PDB entry 3S1R | X-ray diffraction, 3.20 A resolution | chains A and E of the 12 polymer chains in the assembly

Chain A:
Protein: DNA-directed RNA polymerase II subunit RPB1
Organism: Saccharomyces cerevisiae
Notes: EC 2.7.7.6
UniProtKB: P04050 (RPB1_YEAST); residue numbers follow UniProt; this construct covers 1-1733
Sequence (1733 residues; numbered 1 to 1733; the number before each row is that of its first residue):
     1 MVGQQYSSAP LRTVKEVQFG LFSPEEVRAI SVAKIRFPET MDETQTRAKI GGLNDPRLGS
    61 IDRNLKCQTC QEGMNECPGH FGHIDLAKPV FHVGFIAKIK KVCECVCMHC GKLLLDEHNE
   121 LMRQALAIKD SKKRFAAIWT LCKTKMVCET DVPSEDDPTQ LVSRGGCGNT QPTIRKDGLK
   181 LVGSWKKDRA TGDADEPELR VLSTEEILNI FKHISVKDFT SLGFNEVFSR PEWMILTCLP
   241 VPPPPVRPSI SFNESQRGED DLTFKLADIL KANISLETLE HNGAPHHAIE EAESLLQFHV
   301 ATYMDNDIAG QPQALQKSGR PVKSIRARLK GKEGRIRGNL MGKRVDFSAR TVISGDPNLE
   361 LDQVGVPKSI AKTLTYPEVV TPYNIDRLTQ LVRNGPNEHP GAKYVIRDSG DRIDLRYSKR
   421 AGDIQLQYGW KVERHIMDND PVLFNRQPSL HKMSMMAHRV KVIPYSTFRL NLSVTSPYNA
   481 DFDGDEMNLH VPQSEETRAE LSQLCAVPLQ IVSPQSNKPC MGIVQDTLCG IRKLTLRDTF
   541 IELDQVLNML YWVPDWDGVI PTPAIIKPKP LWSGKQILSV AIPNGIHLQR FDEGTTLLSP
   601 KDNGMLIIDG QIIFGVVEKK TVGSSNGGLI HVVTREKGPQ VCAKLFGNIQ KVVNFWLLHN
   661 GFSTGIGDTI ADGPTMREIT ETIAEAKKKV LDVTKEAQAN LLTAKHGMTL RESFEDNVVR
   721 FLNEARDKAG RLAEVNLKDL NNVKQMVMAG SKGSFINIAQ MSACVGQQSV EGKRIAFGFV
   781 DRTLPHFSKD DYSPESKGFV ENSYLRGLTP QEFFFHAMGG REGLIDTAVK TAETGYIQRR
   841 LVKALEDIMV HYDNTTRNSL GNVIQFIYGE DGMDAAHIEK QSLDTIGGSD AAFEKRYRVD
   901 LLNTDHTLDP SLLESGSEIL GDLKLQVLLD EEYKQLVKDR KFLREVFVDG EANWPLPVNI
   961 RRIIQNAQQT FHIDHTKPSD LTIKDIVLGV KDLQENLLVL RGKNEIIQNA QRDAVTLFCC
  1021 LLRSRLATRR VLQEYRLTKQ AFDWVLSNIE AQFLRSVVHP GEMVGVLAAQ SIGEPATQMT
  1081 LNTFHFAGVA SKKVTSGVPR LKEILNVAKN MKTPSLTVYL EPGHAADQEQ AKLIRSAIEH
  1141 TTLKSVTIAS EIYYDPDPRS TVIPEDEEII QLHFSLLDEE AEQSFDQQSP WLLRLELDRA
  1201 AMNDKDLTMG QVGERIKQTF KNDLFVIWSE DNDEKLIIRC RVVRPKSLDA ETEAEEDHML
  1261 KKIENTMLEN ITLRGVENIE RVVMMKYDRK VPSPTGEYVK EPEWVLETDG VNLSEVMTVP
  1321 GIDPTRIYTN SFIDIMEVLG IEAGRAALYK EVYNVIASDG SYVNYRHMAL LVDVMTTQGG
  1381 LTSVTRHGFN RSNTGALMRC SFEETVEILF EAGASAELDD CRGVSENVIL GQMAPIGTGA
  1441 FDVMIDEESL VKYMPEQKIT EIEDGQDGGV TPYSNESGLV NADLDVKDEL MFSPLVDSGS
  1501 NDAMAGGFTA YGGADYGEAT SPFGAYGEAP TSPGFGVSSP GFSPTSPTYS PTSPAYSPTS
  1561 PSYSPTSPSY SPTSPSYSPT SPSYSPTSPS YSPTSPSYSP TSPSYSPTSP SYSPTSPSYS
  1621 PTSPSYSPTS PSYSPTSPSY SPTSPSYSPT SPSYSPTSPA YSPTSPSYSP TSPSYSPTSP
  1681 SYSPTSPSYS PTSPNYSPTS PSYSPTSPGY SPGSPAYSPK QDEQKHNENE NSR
Disordered / not traced: 1-2, 155-160, 187-198, 1177-1186, 1244-1253, 1446-1733
Ion coordination: Zn2+ site 1: Cys67, Cys70, Cys77, His80; Zn2+ site 2: Cys107, Cys110, Cys148, Cys167; Mg2+: Asp481, Asp483, Asp485
Ligand contacts: GTP (guanosine-5'-triphosphate): Asp481, Asp483, Lys752
Curated features (UniProtKB/Swiss-Prot):
  - region: Pro248 to Asp260 (Lid loop), Asn306 to Lys323 (Rudder loop), Pro810 to Glu822 (Bridging helix)
  - binding site (Zn(2+)): Cys67, Cys70, Cys77, His80, Cys107, Cys110, Cys148, Cys167
  - binding site (Mg(2+)): Asp481, Asp483, Asp485
  - modified residue: Thr1471 (Phosphothreonine)
  - cross-link (Glycyl lysine isopeptide (Lys-Gly)): Lys695 (interchain with G-Cter in ubiquitin), Lys1246 (interchain with G-Cter in ubiquitin), Lys1350 (interchain with G-Cter in ubiquitin)
  - natural variant: Ser1653 to Pro1659 (deletion: In strain: A364A)
  - mutagenesis: Lys1246 (K1246R: Impairs ubiquitination during transcription stress)

Chain E:
Protein: DNA-directed RNA polymerases I, II, and III subunit RPABC1
Organism: Saccharomyces cerevisiae
UniProtKB: P20434 (RPAB1_YEAST); residue numbers follow UniProt; this construct covers 1-215
Sequence (215 residues; numbered 1 to 215; the number before each row is that of its first residue):
     1 MDQENERNIS RLWRAFRTVK EMVKDRGYFI TQEEVELPLE DFKAKYCDSM GRPQRKMMSF
    61 QANPTEESIS KFPDMGSLWV EFCDEPSVGV KTMKTFVIHI QEKNFQTGIF VYQNNITPSA
   121 MKLVPSIPPA TIETFNEAAL VVNITHHELV PKHIRLSSDE KRELLKRYRL KESQLPRIQR
   181 ADPVALYLGL KRGEVVKIIR KSETSGRYAS YRICM
Disordered / not traced: 1

How chain A and chain E interact:
Contacting residue pairs (96; chain A residue first):
  Glu120(A) with Lys122(E), salt bridge
  Gln124(A) with Lys122(E)
  Asp853(A) with Arg169(E)
  Thr855(A) with Tyr168(E)
  Arg857(A) with Tyr168(E), hydrogen bond (side chain-backbone); Arg169(E); Leu170(E); Gln174(E)
  Leu860(A) with Gln174(E)
  Gly861(A) with Gln174(E)
  Asn862(A) with Ser173(E); Gln174(E)
  Val863(A) with Leu170(E), hydrophobic; Gln174(E), hydrogen bond (backbone-backbone); Pro176(E)
  Gln865(A) with Tyr208(E)
  Phe866(A) with Tyr168(E); Tyr208(E), hydrogen bond (backbone-side chain); Ala209(E); Ser210(E); Tyr211(E)
  Ile867(A) with Tyr208(E), hydrophobic
  Gly869(A) with Thr204(E), hydrogen bond (backbone-side chain)
  Glu870(A) with Arg200(E), salt bridge; Ser202(E), hydrogen bond; Thr204(E); Ser205(E), hydrogen bond (backbone-side chain); Tyr208(E)
  Asp871(A) with Thr204(E)
  Phe942(A) with Gly206(E)
  Val946(A) with Lys201(E); Ser202(E)
  Phe947(A) with Glu203(E)
  Trp954(A) with Glu203(E)
  Asn1004(A) with Arg167(E)
  Glu1005(A) with Glu163(E)
  Ile1006(A) with Glu163(E); Leu164(E); Arg167(E); Tyr168(E), hydrophobic
  Ile1007(A) with Arg167(E); Tyr168(E)
  Ala1010(A) with Tyr168(E)
  Asp1013(A) with Ser205(E); Arg207(E)
  Ala1014(A) with Ser205(E)
  Thr1016(A) with Ser205(E)
  Leu1017(A) with Glu203(E); Thr204(E); Ser205(E), hydrogen bond (backbone-backbone); Gly206(E)
  Met1317(A) with Val142(E), hydrophobic; Ile144(E), hydrophobic
  Thr1318(A) with Arg11(E), hydrogen bond; Arg14(E), hydrogen bond (backbone-side chain); Ala138(E); Val142(E)
  Pro1324(A) with Val142(E), hydrophobic; His147(E), hydrogen bond (backbone-side chain)
  Thr1325(A) with His146(E); His147(E), hydrogen bond (backbone-side chain); Glu148(E), hydrogen bond (backbone-backbone)
  Arg1326(A) with Glu148(E)
  Ile1327(A) with His147(E), hydrogen bond (backbone-side chain)
  Glu1337(A) with Pro183(E)
  Val1338(A) with Ile144(E); Pro183(E)
  Leu1339(A) with Ile144(E), hydrophobic; His147(E); Val150(E); Pro183(E); Val184(E)
  Gly1340(A) with Asp182(E); Pro183(E)
  Ile1341(A) with Asp182(E), hydrogen bond (backbone-side chain); Arg212(E)
  Glu1342(A) with Pro151(E); His153(E); Ile198(E); Arg200(E), salt bridge; Arg212(E), salt bridge
  Ala1343(A) with Leu149(E)
  Arg1345(A) with Arg200(E)
  Ala1346(A) with Leu149(E), hydrophobic
  Ala1347(A) with Leu149(E), hydrophobic
  Tyr1349(A) with Glu203(E)
  Tyr1365(A) with Glu203(E); Thr204(E)
  Asp1373(A) with Arg200(E), salt bridge
  Thr1376(A) with Arg212(E), hydrogen bond (backbone-side chain)
  Thr1377(A) with Pro176(E); Arg212(E)
  Gln1378(A) with Arg177(E); Arg212(E)
  Gly1379(A) with Arg177(E), hydrogen bond (backbone-backbone); Gln179(E)
Interface residues without a listed pair, chain A (60 interface residues in all): Leu121, Leu956, Val1319, Tyr1328, Ile1335, Met1336, Arg1366, Gly1380, Asn1393
Interface residues without a listed pair, chain E (44 interface residues in all): Val141, Leu175, Ile178

In short:
60 residues of chain A and 44 residues of chain E are in contact, with 16 hydrogen bonds and 5 salt bridges.
Polar pairs include Glu120(A)-Lys122(E), Glu870(A)-Arg200(E) and Glu1342(A)-Arg200(E). Chain A binds GTP.
Chain A is DNA-directed RNA polymerase II subunit RPB1 and chain E is DNA-directed RNA polymerases I, II, and
III subunit RPABC1, both from Saccharomyces cerevisiae; the structure, RNA Polymerase II Initiation Complex
with a 5-nt 3'-deoxy RNA soaked with GTP, was determined by X-ray diffraction, deposited together with 3RZD,
3RZO, 3S14, 3S15, 3S16, 3S17 and 5 further entries.
